Entry 5BSA (X-ray diffraction, 4.61 A resolution (low resolution: residue-level contacts below are approximate; hydrogen-bond / salt-bridge calls are withheld)); this record covers chains A and C of the 6 polymer chains in the assembly.

[Chain A]
Protein: Histone H3.2
Source organism: Xenopus laevis
UniProt: P84233 (H32_XENLA); residues 26-135 here correspond to UniProt positions 27-136 (UniProt number = residue number + 1)
Chain sequence (110 residues; numbered 26 to 135; the number before each row is that of its first residue):
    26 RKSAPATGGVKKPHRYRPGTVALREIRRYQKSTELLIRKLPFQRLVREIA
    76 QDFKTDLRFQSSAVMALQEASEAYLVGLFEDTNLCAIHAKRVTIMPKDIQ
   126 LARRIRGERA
Disordered / not traced: 26-59, 135
Curated features (UniProtKB/Swiss-Prot):
  - modified residue: Arg26 (Citrulline), Lys27 (N6,N6,N6-trimethyllysine), Ser28 (ADP-ribosylserine), Lys36 (N6,N6,N6-trimethyllysine), Lys37 (N6-methyllysine), Tyr41 (Phosphotyrosine), Lys56 (N6,N6,N6-trimethyllysine), Ser57 (Phosphoserine), Lys64 (N6-(2-hydroxyisobutyryl)lysine), Lys79 (N6,N6,N6-trimethyllysine), Thr80 (Phosphothreonine), Ser86 (Phosphoserine), Thr107 (Phosphothreonine), Lys115 (N6-acetyllysine), Lys122 (N6-(2-hydroxyisobutyryl)lysine)
  - lipidation: Cys110 (S-palmitoyl cysteine)
Reported in the primary citation:
  - mutagenesis - L126E/I130E: decreased binding to hSpt2(571-685)
  - mutagenesis - L126E/I130E: decreased binding to Protein SPT2 homolog

[Chain C]
Protein: Histone H4
Source organism: Xenopus laevis
UniProt: P62799 (H4_XENLA); residues 1-102 here correspond to UniProt positions 2-103 (UniProt number = residue number + 1)
Chain sequence (102 residues; row label = number of the first residue in the row):
     1 SGRGKGGKGLGKGGAKRHRKVLRDNIQGITKPAIRRLARRGGVKRISGLI
    51 YEETRGVLKVFLENVIRDAVTYTEHAKRKTVTAMDVVYALKRQGRTLYGF
   101 GG
Disordered / not traced: 1-26, 96-102
Curated features (UniProtKB/Swiss-Prot):
  - DNA-binding region: Lys16 to Lys20
  - modified residue: Ser1 (N-acetylserine), Arg3 (Asymmetric dimethylarginine), Lys5 (N6-(2-hydroxyisobutyryl)lysine), Lys8 (N6-(2-hydroxyisobutyryl)lysine), Lys12 (N6-(2-hydroxyisobutyryl)lysine), Lys16 (N6-(2-hydroxyisobutyryl)lysine), Lys20 (N6,N6,N6-trimethyllysine), Lys31 (N6-(2-hydroxyisobutyryl)lysine), Lys44 (N6-(2-hydroxyisobutyryl)lysine), Ser47 (Phosphoserine), Tyr51 (Phosphotyrosine), Lys59 (N6-(2-hydroxyisobutyryl)lysine), Lys77 (N6-(2-hydroxyisobutyryl)lysine), Lys79 (N6-(2-hydroxyisobutyryl)lysine), Tyr88 (Phosphotyrosine), Lys91 (N6-(2-hydroxyisobutyryl)lysine)
  - cross-link (Glycyl lysine isopeptide (Lys-Gly)): Lys31 (interchain with G-Cter in UFM1), Lys91 (interchain with G-Cter in ubiquitin)

[Chain A / chain C interface]
Residue-residue contacts (42):
  Leu61(A) with Ala33(C); Arg36(C); Arg40(C)
  Arg63(A) with Thr30(C)
  Pro66(A) with Gly28(C)
  Arg83(A) with Thr80(C); Val81(C)
  Gln85(A) with Val81(C); Thr82(C)
  Ser87(A) with Ala83(C)
  Ala88(A) with Val81(C); Thr82(C); Ala83(C); Val86(C)
  Ser96(A) with Leu58(C); Leu62(C)
  Glu97(A) with Leu37(C)
  Tyr99(A) with Phe61(C)
  Val101(A) with Leu37(C); Gly41(C)
  Phe104(A) with Gly41(C); Val43(C)
  Glu105(A) with Gly41(C)
  Asn108(A) with Gly42(C); Val43(C)
  Val117(A) with Lys44(C); Arg45(C)
  Thr118(A) with Arg45(C); Ile46(C); Ser47(C)
  Ile119(A) with Val43(C); Arg45(C); Ile46(C); Ser47(C); Ile50(C)
  Met120(A) with Ser47(C); Ile50(C)
  Pro121(A) with Leu49(C); Ile50(C)
  Ile124(A) with Ile50(C)
  Gln125(A) with Glu53(C)
  Arg128(A) with Val60(C)
Also at the interface, not in a pair above, chain A (30 interface residues in all): Phe67, Phe78, Leu82, Phe84, Ala91, Leu92, Ala95, Leu103
Also at the interface, not in a pair above, chain C (31 interface residues in all): Ile29, Ala38, Val57, Arg67, Lys79, Leu90

[In short]
30 residues of chain A face 31 of chain C across their interface. UniProt lists a DNA-binding region on chain
C. From the paper: L126E/I130E of chain A reduce binding to hSpt2(571-685); L126E/I130E of chain A reduce
binding to Protein SPT2 homolog.
Chain A is Histone H3.2 and chain C is Histone H4, both from Xenopus laevis; the structure, Structure of
histone H3/H4 in complex with Spt2, was determined by X-ray diffraction (same publication as 5BS7).
